PDB entry 3L3D | X-ray diffraction, 1.80 A resolution | chains A and B of the 3 polymer chains in the assembly

[Chain A]
Molecule: HLA class I histocompatibility antigen, B-44 alpha chain
Organism: Homo sapiens
Notes: fragment: extracellular domains
UniProtKB: P30481 (1B44_HUMAN); residues 1-276 here correspond to UniProt positions 25-300 (UniProt number = residue number + 24)
Sequence (276 residues; each row starts with the number of its first residue):
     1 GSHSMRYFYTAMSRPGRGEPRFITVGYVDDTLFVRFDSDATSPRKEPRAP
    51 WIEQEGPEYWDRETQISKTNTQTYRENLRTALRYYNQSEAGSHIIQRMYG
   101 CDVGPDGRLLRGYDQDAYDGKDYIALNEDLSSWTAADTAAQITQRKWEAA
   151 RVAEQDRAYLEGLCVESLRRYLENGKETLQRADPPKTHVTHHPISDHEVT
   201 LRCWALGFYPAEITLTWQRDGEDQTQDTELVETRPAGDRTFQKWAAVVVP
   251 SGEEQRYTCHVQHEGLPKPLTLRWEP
Cystine bridges: Cys101-Cys164, Cys203-Cys259

[Chain B]
Molecule: Beta-2-microglobulin
Organism: Homo sapiens
UniProtKB: P61769 (B2MG_HUMAN); residues 1-99 here correspond to UniProt positions 21-119 (UniProt number = residue number + 20)
Sequence (99 residues; each row starts with the number of its first residue):
     1 IQRTPKIQVYSRHPAENGKSNFLNCYVSGFHPSDIEVDLLKNGERIEKVE
    51 HSDLSFSKDWSFYLLYYTEFTPTEKDEYACRVNHVTLSQPKIVKWDRDM
Cystine bridges: Cys25-Cys80
UniProt features mapped onto this chain:
  - modified residue: Gln2 (Pyrrolidone carboxylic acid)
  - glycosylation: Ile1 (N-linked (Glc) (glycation) isoleucine), Lys19 (N-linked (Glc) (glycation) lysine), Lys41 (N-linked (Glc) (glycation) lysine), Lys48 (N-linked (Glc) (glycation) lysine), Lys58 (N-linked (Glc) (glycation) lysine), Lys91 (N-linked (Glc) (glycation) lysine), Lys94 (N-linked (Glc) (glycation) lysine)

[Chain A / chain B interface]
Contacting residue pairs (57; chain A residue first):
  Phe8(A) with Ser55(B); Phe56(B), hydrophobic
  Tyr9(A) with Phe56(B)
  Thr10(A) with Leu54(B); Phe56(B); Phe62(B)
  Met12(A) with Ser33(B), hydrogen bond; Asp34(B); Leu54(B), hydrophobic
  Ile23(A) with Leu54(B), hydrophobic
  Val25(A) with Asp53(B); Leu54(B); Ser55(B)
  Tyr27(A) with Ser55(B), hydrogen bond; Tyr63(B)
  Leu32(A) with Asp53(B)
  Arg35(A) with Asp53(B), salt bridge
  Arg48(A) with Asp53(B)
  Ile94(A) with Pro32(B), hydrophobic; Ser33(B); Phe62(B), hydrophobic
  Gln96(A) with His31(B), hydrogen bond; Phe56(B); Trp60(B), hydrogen bond (side chain-backbone); Phe62(B)
  Arg97(A) with Phe56(B)
  Gln115(A) with Trp60(B)
  Asp116(A) with Trp60(B)
  Ala117(A) with Trp60(B), hydrophobic
  Asp119(A) with His31(B)
  Gly120(A) with Arg3(B), hydrogen bond (backbone-side chain); His31(B)
  Asp122(A) with Trp60(B), hydrogen bond
  His192(A) with Asp98(B), salt bridge
  Arg202(A) with Asp98(B), hydrogen bond (side chain-backbone); Met99(B)
  Trp204(A) with Asp98(B); Met99(B)
  Val231(A) with Gln8(B)
  Glu232(A) with Gln8(B), hydrogen bond (backbone-side chain); Ser28(B), hydrogen bond
  Thr233(A) with Tyr26(B)
  Arg234(A) with Gln8(B), hydrogen bond; Tyr10(B); Tyr26(B); Met99(B), hydrogen bond (side chain-backbone)
  Pro235(A) with Tyr10(B), hydrogen bond (backbone-side chain); Asn24(B); Tyr26(B)
  Ala236(A) with Arg12(B), hydrogen bond (backbone-side chain); Asn24(B), hydrogen bond (backbone-side chain)
  Gly237(A) with Arg12(B), hydrogen bond (backbone-side chain)
  Asp238(A) with Arg12(B)
  Gln242(A) with Tyr10(B); Ser11(B), hydrogen bond (side chain-backbone); Arg12(B), hydrogen bond (side chain-backbone)
  Trp244(A) with Met99(B), hydrogen bond (side chain-backbone)
Interface residues without a listed pair, chain A (35 interface residues in all): Arg17, Met98, Leu206
Interface residues without a listed pair, chain B (27 interface residues in all): Ile1, Lys6, His13, Pro14, Asp59, Leu65

[Overview]
Chain A and chain B form an interface of 35 and 27 residues respectively; the contacts include 18 hydrogen
bonds and 2 salt bridges. Among the polar pairs are Arg35(A)-Asp53(B), His192(A)-Asp98(B) and
Met12(A)-Ser33(B).
Here chain A is HLA class I histocompatibility antigen, B-44 alpha chain and chain B is Beta-2-microglobulin,
both from Homo sapiens. Entry 3L3D (Crystal structure of HLA-B*4402 in complex with the F3A mutant of a
self-peptide derived from DPA*0201) was determined by X-ray diffraction, deposited together with 3L3G, 3L3H,
3L3I, 3L3J and 3L3K.
